9EFU - chains A and B of the 4 polymer chains in the assembly; structure by electron microscopy, 2.92 A resolution.

# Chain A
Name: Light-independent protochlorophyllide reductase subunit N
Source organism: Cereibacter sphaeroides
Notes: EC 1.3.7.7
UniProtKB: B9KK24 (BCHN_CERSK); numbering as in UniProt (aligned over 1-428)
Sequence (428 residues; numbered 1 to 428; the number before each row is that of its first residue):
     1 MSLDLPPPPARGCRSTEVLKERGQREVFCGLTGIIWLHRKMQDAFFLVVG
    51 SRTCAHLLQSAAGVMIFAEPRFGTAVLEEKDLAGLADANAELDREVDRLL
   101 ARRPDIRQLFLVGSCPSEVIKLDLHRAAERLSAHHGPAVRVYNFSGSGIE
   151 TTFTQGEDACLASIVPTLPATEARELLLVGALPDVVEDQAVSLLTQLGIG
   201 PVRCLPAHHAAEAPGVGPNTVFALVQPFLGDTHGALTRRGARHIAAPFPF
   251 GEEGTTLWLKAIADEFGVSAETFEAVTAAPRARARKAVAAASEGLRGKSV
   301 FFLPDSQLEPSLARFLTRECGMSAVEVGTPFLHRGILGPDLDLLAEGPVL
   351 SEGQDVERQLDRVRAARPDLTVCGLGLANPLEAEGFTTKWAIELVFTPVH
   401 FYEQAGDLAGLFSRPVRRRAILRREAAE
Not modelled in the structure: 1-23, 424-428
UniProt features mapped onto this chain:
  - binding site ([4Fe-4S] cluster): C29, C54, C115
Residues lining bound ligands:
  - Protochlorophyllide (PMR): F28, T32, I35, W36, L57, S60, A61, L375, W390, I392, E393, F396
  - 4Fe-4S cluster (SF4): C29, L31, T53, C54, L57, S114, C115, P116, G146, S147, G148

# Chain B
Name: Light-independent protochlorophyllide reductase subunit B
Source organism: Cereibacter sphaeroides
Notes: EC 1.3.7.7
UniProtKB: B9KK25 (BCHB_CERSK); residue numbers follow UniProt; this construct covers 1-419
Sequence (419 residues; each row starts with the number of its first residue):
     1 MKLTLWTYEGPPHVGAMRVATGMTGMHYVLHAPQGDTYADLLFTMIERRG
    51 KRPPVSYTTFQARDLGSDTAELFQSACRDAYERFQPQAIMVGSSCTAELI
   101 QDDTGGLADALSLPVPVVHLELPSYQRKENFGADESFLQICRKLARPMER
   151 TEKVSCNLLGPTALGFRHRDDILEVTRLLEGMGIAVNAVAPMGASPADIA
   201 RLGAAHFNVLLYPETGESAARWAEKTLKQPYTKTVPIGVGATRDFVAEVA
   251 ALAGVAPVADDSRLRQPWWSASVDSTYLTGKRVFLFGDATHVIAAARVAR
   301 DEMGFEVVGMGCYNREFARPMRAAAKGYGLEALVTDDYLEVEEAIQALAP
   351 ELILGTQMERHIAKRLGIPCAVISAPVHVQDFPARYSPQMGFEGANVLFD
   401 TWIHPLTMGLEEHLLTMFR
UniProt features mapped onto this chain:
  - active site: D274 (Proton donor)
  - binding site ([4Fe-4S] cluster): D36
  - binding site (substrate): G409, L410
Bound ions: 4Fe-4S cluster Fe near D36 (its only coordinating residue here)
Residues lining bound ligands:
  - Protochlorophyllide (PMR), molecule 1: Y38, L41, L42, M45, I46, V379
  - Protochlorophyllide (PMR), molecule 2: V273, D274, L410
  - 4Fe-4S cluster (SF4): P33, Q34, G35, D36, T96
From the paper describing this entry:
  - catalytic residues: D274 (citing earlier work)

# Interface between chain A and chain B
Contacting residue pairs (96; chain A residue first):
  Q24(A) - R52(B)
  Q24(A) - V55(B)
  Q24(A) - S56(B)
  Q24(A) - Y57(B)  hydrogen bond (side chain-backbone)
  Q24(A) - T59(B)
  R25(A) - Q34(B)
  R25(A) - T37(B)  hydrogen bond (backbone-side chain)
  R25(A) - T59(B)
  R25(A) - Q61(B)
  E26(A) - T37(B)  hydrogen bond
  E26(A) - D40(B)
  E26(A) - R52(B)  salt bridge
  E26(A) - Y57(B)
  V27(A) - Q34(B)
  V27(A) - G35(B)
  V27(A) - T37(B)
  F28(A) - G35(B)
  F28(A) - L41(B)  hydrophobic
  C29(A) - G35(B)
  S51(A) - C95(B)
  S51(A) - Y125(B)
  R52(A) - T7(B)
  R52(A) - E9(B)  hydrogen bond (side chain-backbone)
  R52(A) - G10(B)
  R52(A) - K128(B)
  T53(A) - P11(B)
  T53(A) - H13(B)
  T53(A) - D36(B)
  T53(A) - Y38(B)  hydrogen bond (backbone-side chain)
  T53(A) - C95(B)  hydrogen bond
  H56(A) - P11(B)
  H56(A) - V14(B)
  H56(A) - Y38(B)  hydrogen bond
  H56(A) - L42(B)
  L57(A) - Y38(B)  hydrophobic
  Q59(A) - W6(B)
  Q59(A) - T7(B)  hydrogen bond (side chain-backbone)
  I66(A) - L5(B)
  I66(A) - W6(B)  hydrophobic
  F67(A) - W6(B)  hydrophobic
  F67(A) - M358(B)  hydrophobic
  F67(A) - H361(B)
  F67(A) - H378(B)
  P70(A) - L5(B)  hydrophobic
  F72(A) - L5(B)
  G73(A) - T4(B)
  T74(A) - K2(B)
  T74(A) - L3(B)
  T74(A) - T4(B)  hydrogen bond (backbone-backbone)
  A75(A) - M1(B)  hydrophobic
  V76(A) - M1(B)
  V76(A) - K2(B)
  V76(A) - T4(B)
  L77(A) - M1(B)  hydrophobic
  L77(A) - Y125(B)
  E78(A) - Y125(B)
  E79(A) - Q126(B)  hydrogen bond
  D81(A) - M1(B)  hydrogen bond (side chain-backbone)
  L82(A) - L99(B)  hydrophobic
  L82(A) - Y125(B)  hydrophobic
  A88(A) - M1(B)
  E91(A) - M1(B)
  L92(A) - M1(B)
  E95(A) - M1(B)
  E95(A) - K2(B)  salt bridge
  E95(A) - L3(B)
  L99(A) - L3(B)  hydrophobic
  R102(A) - L3(B)
  C115(A) - P33(B)  hydrophobic
  C115(A) - T96(B)
  P116(A) - T96(B)
  P116(A) - L99(B)  hydrophobic
  P116(A) - Y125(B)
  V119(A) - T96(B)
  V119(A) - I100(B)  hydrophobic
  I120(A) - L99(B)  hydrophobic
  G148(A) - Q34(B)  hydrogen bond (backbone-side chain)
  I149(A) - P33(B)  hydrophobic
  I149(A) - F60(B)
  I149(A) - Q61(B)
  I149(A) - A62(B)  hydrogen bond (backbone-backbone)
  E150(A) - A62(B)
  T152(A) - Q34(B)
  E357(A) - D79(B)
  E357(A) - R83(B)
  L375(A) - T44(B)
  L375(A) - M45(B)  hydrophobic
  G376(A) - L41(B)
  G376(A) - T44(B)  hydrogen bond (backbone-side chain)
  L377(A) - R52(B)
  N379(A) - T44(B)  hydrogen bond (side chain-backbone)
  N379(A) - R48(B)
  P380(A) - T44(B)
  P380(A) - G50(B)
  P380(A) - R52(B)
  A383(A) - G50(B)
Also at the interface, not in a pair above, chain A (53 interface residues in all): F45, A55, S60, G63, V64, V356, L360
Also at the interface, not in a pair above, chain B (50 interface residues in all): R49, K51, R127, Q357, R365

# Summary
The interface between chain A and chain B involves 53 residues on one side and 50 on the other, with 15
hydrogen bonds and 2 salt bridges. Among the polar pairs are E26(A)-R52(B), E95(A)-K2(B) and Q24(A)-Y57(B).
From the paper: the catalytic residue D274(B).
Chain A is Light-independent protochlorophyllide reductase subunit N and chain B is Light-independent
protochlorophyllide reductase subunit B, both from Cereibacter sphaeroides; the structure, CryoEM structure of
BchN-BchB electron acceptor component protein of DPOR with Pchlide, was determined by electron microscopy,
deposited together with 9BUO, 9E7H, 8VQH, 8VQI and 8VQJ.
